Entry 7MT7 (electron microscopy, 2.71 A resolution); this record covers chains a and i of the 55 polymer chains in the assembly.

Chain a:
Molecule: 16S rRNA
Organism: Mycobacterium tuberculosis H37Rv
Sequence (1537 nucleotides; numbered 1 to 1537; the number before each row is that of its first residue):
     1 UUUUGUUUGGAGAGUUUGAUCCUGGCUCAGGACGAACGCUGGCGGCGUGC
    51 UUAACACAUGCAAGUCGAACGGAAAGGUCUCUUCGGAGAUACUCGAGUGG
   101 CGAACGGGUGAGUAACACGUGGGUGAUCUGCCCUGCACUUCGGGAUAAGC
   151 CUGGGAAACUGGGUCUAAUACCGGAUAGGACCACGGGAUGCAUGUCUUGU
   201 GGUGGAAAGCGCUUUAGCGGUGUGGGAUGAGCCCGCGGCCUAUCAGCUUG
   251 UUGGUGGGGUGACGGCCUACCAAGGCGACGACGGGUAGCCGGCCUGAGAG
   301 GGUGUCCGGCCACACUGGGACUGAGAUACGGCCCAGACUCCUACGGGAGG
   351 CAGCAGUGGGGAAUAUUGCACAAUGGGCGCAAGCCUGAUGCAGCGACGCC
   401 GCGUGGGGGAUGACGGCCUUCGGGUUGUAAACCUCUUUCACCAUCGACGA
   451 AGGUCCGGGUUCUCUCGGAUUGACGGUAGGUGGAGAAGAAGCACCGGCCA
   501 ACUACGUGCCAGCAGCCXCGGUAAUACGUAGGGUGCGAGCGUUGUCCGGA
   551 AUUACUGGGCGUAAAGAGCUCGUAGGUGGUUUGUCGCGUUGUUCGUGAAA
   601 UCUCACGGCUUAACUGUGAGCGUGCGGGCGAUACGGGCAGACUAGAGUAC
   651 UGCAGGGGAGACUGGAAUUCCUGGUGUAGCGGUGGAAUGCGCAGAUAUCA
   701 GGAGGAACACCGGUGGCGAAGGCGGGUCUCUGGGCAGUAACUGACGCUGA
   751 GGAGCGAAAGCGUGGGGAGCGAACAGGAUUAGAUACCCUGGUAGUCCACG
   801 CCGUAAACGGUGGGUACUAGGUGUGGGUUUCCUUCCUUGGGAUCCGUGCC
   851 GUAGCUAACGCAUUAAGUACCCCGCCUGGGGAGUACGGCCGCAAGGCUAA
   901 AACUCAAAGGAAUUGACGGGGGCCCGCACAAGCGGCGGAGCAUGUGGAUU
   951 AAUUCGAUGXAACGCGAAGAACCUUACCUGGGUUUGACAUGCACAGGACG
  1001 CGUCUAGAGAUAGGCGUUCCCUUGUGGCCUGUGUGCAGGUGGUGCAUGGC
  1051 UGUCGUCAGCUCGUGUCGUGAGAUGUUGGGUUAAGUCCCGCAACGAGCGC
  1101 AACCCUUGUCUCAUGUUGCCAGCACGUAAUGGUGGGGACUCGUGAGAGAC
  1151 UGCCGGGGUCAACUCGGAGGAAGGUGGGGAUGACGUCAAGUCAUCAUGCC
  1201 CCUUAUGUCCAGGGCUUCACACAUGCUACAAUGGCCGGUACAAAGGGCUG
  1251 CGAUGCCGCGAGGUUAAGCGAAUCCUUAAAAGCCGGUCUCAGUUCGGAUC
  1301 GGGGUCUGCAACUCGACCCCGUGAAGUCGGAGUCGCUAGUAAUCGCAGAU
  1351 CAGCAACGCUGCGGUGAAUACGUUCCCGGGCCUUGUACACACCGCCCGUC
  1401 ACGUCAUGAAAGUCGGUAACACCCGAAGCCAGUGGCCUAACCCUCGGGAG
  1451 GGAGCUGUCGAAGGUGGGAUCGGCGAUUGGGACGAAGUCGUAACAAGGUA
  1501 GCCGUACCGGAAGGUGCGGCUGGAUCACCUCCUUUCU
Disordered / not traced: 1-7, 1527-1537
Modified positions: G7M (N7-methyl-guanosine-5'-monophosphate) at position 518, 2MG (2N-methylguanosine-5'-monophosphate) at position 959, 5MC (5-methylcytidine-5'-monophosphate) at position 960, 4OC (4n,o2'-methylcytidine-5'-monophosphate) at position 1395, UR3 (3-methyluridine-5'-monophoshate) at position 1491, MA6 (6N-dimethyladenosine-5'-monophoshate) at position 1511, MA6 (6N-dimethyladenosine-5'-monophoshate) at position 1512
Ion coordination: Mg2+ site 1: U15, G25; Mg2+ site 2 near U16 (its only coordinating residue here); Mg2+ site 3 near G24 (its only coordinating residue here); Mg2+ site 4: U51, G110; Mg2+ site 5 near A56 (its only coordinating residue here); Mg2+ site 6: G64, U65, G100; Mg2+ site 7 near G95 (its only coordinating residue here); Mg2+ site 8 near A104 (its only coordinating residue here); Mg2+ site 9 near C105 (its only coordinating residue here); Mg2+ site 10: A111, G112, G288; Mg2+ site 11 near A167 (its only coordinating residue here); Mg2+ site 12: G173, A207; 63 more Mg2+ sites not listed

Chain i:
Name: 30S ribosomal protein S9
Organism: Mycobacterium tuberculosis (strain ATCC 25618 / H37Rv)
Reference sequence: P9WH25 (RS9_MYCTU); residue numbers follow UniProt; this construct covers 1-151
Amino-acid sequence (151 residues; each row starts with the number of its first residue):
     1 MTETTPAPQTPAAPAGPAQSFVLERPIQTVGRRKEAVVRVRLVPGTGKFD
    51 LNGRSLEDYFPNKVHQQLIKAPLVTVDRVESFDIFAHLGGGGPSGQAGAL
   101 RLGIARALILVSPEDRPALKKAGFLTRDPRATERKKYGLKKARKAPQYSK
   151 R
Disordered / not traced: 1-24
UniProt features mapped onto this chain:
  - modified residue: Thr2 (N-acetylthreonine)

How chain a and chain i interact:
Contacting residue pairs (107):
  G935(a) - Gln147(i)  base contact
  C936(a) - Gln147(i)  sugar contact
  2MG_959(a) - Lys150(i)  hydrogen bond to the sugar
  2MG_959(a) - Arg151(i)  sugar contact
  5MC_960(a) - Tyr148(i)  hydrogen bond to the sugar
  5MC_960(a) - Lys150(i)  sugar contact
  C963(a) - Arg151(i)  base contact
  G1108(a) - Arg127(i)  hydrogen bond to the phosphate
  G1108(a) - Pro129(i)  sugar contact
  U1109(a) - Arg32(i)  salt bridge to the phosphate
  U1109(a) - Arg106(i)  phosphate contact
  U1109(a) - Arg127(i)  salt bridge to the phosphate
  C1110(a) - Arg32(i)  salt bridge to the phosphate
  C1110(a) - Arg106(i)  salt bridge to the phosphate
  C1119(a) - Arg39(i)  hydrogen bond to the sugar
  C1120(a) - Arg39(i)  salt bridge to the phosphate
  A1121(a) - Arg41(i)  hydrogen bond to the phosphate
  A1121(a) - His87(i)  salt bridge to the phosphate
  G1122(a) - Arg41(i)  salt bridge to the phosphate
  A1138(a) - Gln28(i)  base contact
  C1139(a) - Gln28(i)  hydrogen bond to the sugar
  C1139(a) - Thr29(i)  sugar contact
  C1139(a) - Arg39(i)  hydrogen bond to the base
  U1140(a) - Val30(i)  phosphate contact
  U1140(a) - Arg32(i)  phosphate contact
  U1140(a) - Val37(i)  phosphate contact
  U1140(a) - Arg39(i)  sugar contact
  C1141(a) - Arg32(i)  salt bridge to the phosphate
  C1141(a) - Val37(i)  phosphate contact
  G1169(a) - Lys120(i)  salt bridge to the phosphate
  G1170(a) - Arg116(i)  salt bridge to the phosphate
  G1170(a) - Lys120(i)  phosphate contact
  A1171(a) - Arg116(i)  salt bridge to the phosphate
  A1171(a) - Leu125(i)  sugar contact
  A1171(a) - Thr126(i)  phosphate contact
  A1171(a) - Arg127(i)  sugar contact
  A1172(a) - Thr126(i)  hydrogen bond to the phosphate
  G1178(a) - Glu133(i)  sugar contact
  G1178(a) - Lys136(i)  phosphate contact
  G1179(a) - Arg134(i)  sugar contact
  G1179(a) - Lys136(i)  phosphate contact
  A1180(a) - Tyr137(i)  hydrogen bond to the phosphate
  U1224(a) - Lys140(i)  phosphate contact
  U1224(a) - Gln147(i)  phosphate contact
  U1224(a) - Ser149(i)  phosphate contact
  G1225(a) - Lys140(i)  salt bridge to the phosphate
  G1225(a) - Pro146(i)  phosphate contact
  G1225(a) - Gln147(i)  hydrogen bond to the phosphate
  C1241(a) - Gly91(i)  hydrogen bond to the sugar
  C1241(a) - Gly92(i)  sugar contact
  C1241(a) - Pro93(i)  sugar contact
  C1241(a) - Gln96(i)  hydrogen bond to the sugar
  A1242(a) - Gly89(i)  phosphate contact
  A1242(a) - Gly90(i)  hydrogen bond to the phosphate
  A1242(a) - Gly91(i)  hydrogen bond to the phosphate
  A1243(a) - Gly90(i)  phosphate contact
  C1334(a) - Pro146(i)  sugar contact
  C1334(a) - Gln147(i)  sugar contact
  C1334(a) - Tyr148(i)  phosphate contact
  G1335(a) - Lys144(i)  sugar contact
  G1335(a) - Ala145(i)  hydrogen bond to the sugar
  G1335(a) - Pro146(i)  sugar contact
  G1335(a) - Tyr148(i)  phosphate contact
  C1336(a) - Arg143(i)  sugar contact
  U1337(a) - Arg143(i)  salt bridge to the phosphate
  A1338(a) - Arg130(i)  hydrogen bond to the base
  A1338(a) - Arg143(i)  salt bridge to the phosphate
  G1339(a) - Arg33(i)  hydrogen bond to the base
  G1339(a) - Lys34(i)  base contact
  G1339(a) - Arg130(i)  hydrogen bond to the base
  G1339(a) - Ala131(i)  sugar contact
  G1339(a) - Thr132(i)  sugar contact
  U1340(a) - Thr132(i)  phosphate contact
  U1340(a) - Glu133(i)  hydrogen bond to the phosphate
  U1340(a) - Arg143(i)  phosphate contact
  A1341(a) - Lys141(i)  phosphate contact
  A1341(a) - Ala142(i)  phosphate contact
  A1341(a) - Arg143(i)  hydrogen bond to the phosphate
  A1341(a) - Lys144(i)  hydrogen bond to the phosphate
  A1342(a) - Lys141(i)  salt bridge to the phosphate
  A1342(a) - Lys144(i)  phosphate contact
  U1343(a) - Lys141(i)  hydrogen bond to the base
  C1359(a) - Lys140(i)  phosphate contact
  U1360(a) - Lys135(i)  salt bridge to the phosphate
  U1360(a) - Tyr137(i)  phosphate contact
  U1360(a) - Gly138(i)  hydrogen bond to the phosphate
  U1360(a) - Leu139(i)  phosphate contact
  G1361(a) - Arg134(i)  salt bridge to the phosphate
  G1361(a) - Lys135(i)  salt bridge to the phosphate
  G1361(a) - Lys136(i)  phosphate contact
  G1361(a) - Tyr137(i)  hydrogen bond to the phosphate
  C1362(a) - Arg134(i)  phosphate contact
  C1362(a) - Lys135(i)  hydrogen bond to the phosphate
  G1363(a) - Glu35(i)  phosphate contact
  G1364(a) - Lys34(i)  phosphate contact
  G1364(a) - Glu35(i)  phosphate contact
  G1364(a) - Gly91(i)  phosphate contact
  G1364(a) - Gly92(i)  phosphate contact
  G1364(a) - Pro93(i)  phosphate contact
  G1364(a) - Thr132(i)  phosphate contact
  U1365(a) - Lys34(i)  salt bridge to the phosphate
  U1365(a) - Gly92(i)  phosphate contact
  U1365(a) - Pro93(i)  phosphate contact
  U1365(a) - Ser94(i)  hydrogen bond to the phosphate
  U1365(a) - Gly95(i)  hydrogen bond to the phosphate
  G1366(a) - Lys34(i)  hydrogen bond to the base
  G1366(a) - Ser94(i)  hydrogen bond to the phosphate
Also at the interface, not in a pair above, chain a (52 interface residues in all): A961, U1107, G1176, A1223, A1281, C1283
Also at the interface, not in a pair above, chain i (51 interface residues in all): Pro26, Tyr59, Pro61

In short:
Chain a and chain i form an interface of 52 and 51 residues respectively; the contacts include 29 hydrogen
bonds and 19 salt bridges. Among the polar pairs are C1139(a)-Arg39(i), A1338(a)-Arg130(i) and
G1339(a)-Arg33(i). U15(a) and G25(a) coordinate Mg2+ site 1.
Chain a is 16S rRNA (Mycobacterium tuberculosis H37Rv) and chain i is 30S ribosomal protein S9 (Mycobacterium
tuberculosis (strain ATCC 25618 / H37Rv)); the structure, Mtb 70S with P and E site tRNAs, was determined by
electron microscopy (same publication as 7MSC, 7MSH, 7MSM, 7MSZ, 7MT2 and 7MT3).
